PDB entry 1FJG | X-ray diffraction, 3.00 A resolution | chains A and D of the 22 polymer chains in the assembly

# Chain A
Molecule: 16S ribosomal RNA
Source organism: Thermus thermophilus
Sequence (1522 nucleotides; row label = number of the first residue in the row; note: 42 numbers in that range are skipped by the numbering (no residue carries them; nothing is unmodelled there); a row labelled like 190A-190L holds insertion residues (190A, then the next letters in order); numbering starts at 0):
     0 UUUGUUGGAGAGUUUGAUCCUGGCUCAGGGUGAACGCUGGCGGCGUGCCU
    50 AAGACAUGCAAGUCGUGCGGG
    73 CCGCGGGGUUUU
    88 ACUCCG
    95 UGGUC
   101 AGCGGCGGACGGGUGAGUAACGCGUGGGU
  129A G
   130 ACCUACCCGGAAGAGGGGGACAACCCGGGGAAACUCGGGCUAAUCCCCCA
   180 UGUGGACCCGC
190A-190L CCCUUGGGGUGU
   191 GUCCAAAGGGCUUU
   216 GCCCGCUUCCGGAUGGGCCCGCGUCCCAUCAGCUAGUUGGUGGGGUAAUG
   266 GCCCACCAAGGCGACGACGGGUAGCCGGUCUGAGAGGAUGGCCGGCCACA
   316 GGGGCACUGAGACACGGGCCCCACUCCUACGGGAGGCAGCAGUUAGGAAU
   366 CUUCCGCAAUGGGCGCAAGCCUGACGGAGCGACGCCGCUUGGAGGAAGAA
   416 GCCCUUCGGGGUGUAAACUCCUGAA
   442 CCCGGGACGAAACCCCCGACGA
   474 GGGGACUGACGGUACCGGG
   494 GUAAUAGCGCCGGCCAACUCCGUGCCAGCAGCCGCGGUAAUACGGAGGGC
   544 GCGAGCGUUACCCGGAUUCACUGGGCGUAAAGGGCGUGUAGGCGGCCUGG
   594 GGCGUCCCAUGUGAAAGACCACGGCUCAACCGUGGGGGAGCGUGGGAUAC
   644 GCUCAGGCUAGACGGUGGGAGAGGGUGGUGGAAUUCCCGGAGUAGCGGUG
   694 AAAUGCGCAGAUACCGGGAGGAACGCCGAUGGCGAAGGCAGCCACCUGGU
   744 CCACCCGUGACGCUGAGGCGCGAAAGCGUGGGGAGCAAACCGGAUUAGAU
   794 ACCCGGGUAGUCCACGCCCUAAACGAUGCGCGCUAGGUCUCUGGGUCU
   848 CCUGGGGGCCGAAGCUAACGCGUUAAGCGCGCCGCCUGGGGAGUACGGCC
   898 GCAAGGCUGAAACUCAAAGGAAUUGACGGGGGCCCGCACAAGCGGUGGAG
   948 CAUGUGGUUUAAUUCGAAGCAACGCGAAGAACCUUACCAGGCCUUGACAU
   998 GCUAGG
 1003A G
  1004 AACCCGGGUGAAAGCCUGGGGUGCCCC
1030A-1030D GCGA
  1031 GGGGAGCCCUAGCACAGGUGCUGCAUGGCCGUCGUCAGCUCGUGCCGUGA
  1081 GGUGUUGGGUUAAGUCCCGCAACGAGCGCAACCCCCGCCGUUAGUUGCCA
  1131 GCGGUUCGGCCGGGCACUCUAACGGGACUGCCCGCGAAA
  1171 GCGGGAGGAAGGAGGGGACGACGUCUGGUCAGCAUGGCCCUUACGGCCUG
  1221 GGCGACACACGUGCUACAAUGCCCACUACAAAGCGAUGCCACCCGGCAAC
  1271 GGGGAGCUAAUCGCAAAAAGGUGGGCCCAGUUCGGAUUGGGGUCUGCAAC
  1321 CCGACCCCAUGAAGCCGGAAUCGCUAGUAAUCGCGGAUCAG
 1361A C
  1362 CAUGCCGCGGUGAAUACGUUCCCGGGCCUUGUACACACCGCCCGUCACGC
  1412 CAUGGGAGCGGGCUCUACCCGAAGUCGCCGGG
  1446 AGCCUACGGG
  1459 CAGGCGCCGAGGGUAGGGCCCGUGACUGGGGCGAAGUCGUAACAAGGUAG
  1509 CUGUACCGGAAGGUGCGGCUGGAUCACCUCCUUUCU
Unresolved in the structure: 0-4, 1535-1544
Bound ions: Mg2+ site 1: U12, G22; Mg2+ site 2 near U14 (its only coordinating residue here); Mg2+ site 3 near G21 (its only coordinating residue here); Mg2+ site 4: G61, U62, G105; Mg2+ site 5: G69, G70, U98; Mg2+ site 6: C106, G107, A325; Mg2+ site 7: G107, G326; Mg2+ site 8: G107, G108, G326; Mg2+ site 9: G108, A109; Mg2+ site 10: A109, G331; Mg2+ site 11: A109, G324, G326; Mg2+ site 12: A116, G117, G289; 63 more Mg2+ sites not listed
Ligand contacts:
  - paromomycin (PAR): C1404, G1405, U1406, C1407, A1408, C1409, G1489, C1490, G1491, A1492, A1493, G1494, U1495, C1496
  - spectinomycin (SCM): C1063, G1064, C1066, G1068, C1069, A1191, C1192, G1193, U1194, G1386, G1387, C1388
  - streptomycin (SRY): U12, U13, U14, C526, G527, C912, A913, A914, A915, C1490, G1491
Reported in the primary citation:
  - binding site for Fragment of messenger RNA: G693, G926, C1400, C1402, C1403
  - Mg2+ coordination: G1401
  - binding site for spectinomycin: G1064, C1192
  - binding site for paromomycin: A1408, G1491, A1493
  - conformationally variable residues (side-chain flip): A1492, A1493
  - contacts within the chain: G1064-C1192 (hydrogen bond)

# Chain D
Name: 30S ribosomal protein S4
Source organism: Thermus thermophilus
UniProt: P80373 (RS4_THETH); residues 1-209 here = UniProt positions 1-209
Amino-acid sequence (209 residues; each row starts with the number of its first residue):
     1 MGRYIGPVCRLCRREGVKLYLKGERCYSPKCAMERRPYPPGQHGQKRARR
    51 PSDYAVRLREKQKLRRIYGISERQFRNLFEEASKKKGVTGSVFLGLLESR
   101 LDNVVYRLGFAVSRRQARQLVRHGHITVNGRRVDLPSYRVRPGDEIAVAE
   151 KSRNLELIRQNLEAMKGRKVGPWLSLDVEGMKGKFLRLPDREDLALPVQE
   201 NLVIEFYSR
Unresolved in the structure: 1
Construct notes: conflict Gln199 (Asn in P80373), Asn201 (Gln in P80373)
Swiss-Prot annotation at these positions:
  - binding site (Zn(2+)): Cys9, Cys12, Cys26, Cys31
Bound ions: Zn2+: Cys9, Cys12, Cys26, Cys31; Mg2+: Ala82, Ser83, Lys85, Gly87, Thr89

# Chain A / chain D interface
Residue-residue contacts - 116 pairs, chain A then chain D:
  A8(A) with Glu205(D), hydrogen bond to the base; Ser208(D), base contact; Arg209(D), hydrogen bond to the base
  A26(A) with Arg209(D), hydrogen bond to the sugar
  C400(A) with Arg73(D), salt bridge to the phosphate
  C401(A) with Arg73(D), salt bridge to the phosphate; Asn77(D), phosphate contact
  G402(A) with Gln74(D), hydrogen bond to the phosphate; Ser137(D), hydrogen bond to the phosphate
  C403(A) with Gln74(D), hydrogen bond to the phosphate; Arg122(D), hydrogen bond to the sugar; Pro136(D), phosphate contact; Ser137(D), hydrogen bond to the phosphate
  U404(A) with Gly2(D), hydrogen bond to the base; Arg118(D), salt bridge to the phosphate; Arg122(D), phosphate contact
  U405(A) with Gly2(D), hydrogen bond to the base
  G406(A) with Ile5(D), sugar contact; Gln119(D), hydrogen bond to the base
  G407(A) with Ser113(D), phosphate contact; Arg115(D), salt bridge to the phosphate; Gln116(D), hydrogen bond to the sugar; Gln119(D), hydrogen bond to the sugar
  A408(A) with Leu21(D), phosphate contact; Ser113(D), hydrogen bond to the phosphate; Arg115(D), phosphate contact; Gln116(D), hydrogen bond to the sugar
  G409(A) with Lys22(D), phosphate contact; Gly23(D), phosphate contact; Glu24(D), hydrogen bond to the phosphate; Arg25(D), hydrogen bond to the phosphate
  G410(A) with Arg25(D), salt bridge to the phosphate; Lys30(D), salt bridge to the phosphate
  A411(A) with Arg25(D), salt bridge to the phosphate; Lys30(D), salt bridge to the phosphate
  A412(A) with Arg35(D), salt bridge to the phosphate
  G413(A) with Arg35(D), hydrogen bond to the base
  C419(A) with Gln42(D), sugar contact
  G425(A) with Gln45(D), hydrogen bond to the phosphate
  G426(A) with Arg36(D), salt bridge to the phosphate; Tyr38(D), hydrogen bond to the phosphate; Gly41(D), hydrogen bond to the phosphate; Gln42(D), hydrogen bond to the sugar; Gln45(D), phosphate contact
  U427(A) with Arg13(D), salt bridge to the phosphate; Arg36(D), salt bridge to the phosphate; Pro40(D), phosphate contact; Gly41(D), hydrogen bond to the phosphate
  G428(A) with Pro7(D), phosphate contact; Arg10(D), salt bridge to the phosphate; Arg13(D), hydrogen bond to the phosphate; Arg36(D), hydrogen bond to the sugar
  U429(A) with Cys9(D), phosphate contact; Arg13(D), salt bridge to the phosphate; Lys22(D), hydrogen bond to the phosphate; Arg25(D), hydrogen bond to the sugar; Arg36(D), salt bridge to the phosphate
  A430(A) with Pro7(D), phosphate contact; Val8(D), hydrogen bond to the phosphate; Cys9(D), hydrogen bond to the phosphate; Lys22(D), salt bridge to the phosphate
  C436(A) with Glu156(D), sugar contact; Leu157(D), sugar contact
  U437(A) with Gln119(D), base contact; His123(D), hydrogen bond to the sugar; His125(D), hydrogen bond to the phosphate; Leu155(D), phosphate contact
  G438(A) with His123(D), sugar contact; His125(D), salt bridge to the phosphate
  A439(A) with His123(D), salt bridge to the phosphate
  C489(A) with Arg132(D), salt bridge to the phosphate
  G490(A) with Arg132(D), salt bridge to the phosphate
  A496(A) with Gln119(D), base contact; His123(D), base contact
  A499(A) with Gly2(D), base contact
  C508(A) with Arg209(D), salt bridge to the phosphate
  A509(A) with Ser52(D), hydrogen bond to the phosphate; Tyr54(D), sugar contact; Ala55(D), sugar contact; Leu58(D), sugar contact
  C511(A) with His43(D), hydrogen bond to the sugar
  U512(A) with Gln42(D), hydrogen bond to the sugar; His43(D), sugar contact; Lys46(D), salt bridge to the phosphate
  G540(A) with Gln42(D), base contact
  G541(A) with Gly41(D), sugar contact; Gln42(D), hydrogen bond to the sugar
  G542(A) with Arg10(D), salt bridge to the phosphate; Arg14(D), hydrogen bond to the phosphate; Pro40(D), sugar contact; Gly41(D), sugar contact
  C543(A) with Arg10(D), salt bridge to the phosphate; Arg14(D), salt bridge to the phosphate; Arg59(D), hydrogen bond to the phosphate
  G544(A) with Leu58(D), phosphate contact; Arg59(D), salt bridge to the phosphate; Gln62(D), phosphate contact; Arg66(D), salt bridge to the phosphate
  C545(A) with Lys61(D), salt bridge to the phosphate; Gln62(D), hydrogen bond to the phosphate; Arg65(D), salt bridge to the phosphate; Glu72(D), phosphate contact
  G546(A) with Ser71(D), phosphate contact; Glu72(D), hydrogen bond to the phosphate; Arg73(D), hydrogen bond to the phosphate
  A547(A) with Gly2(D), hydrogen bond to the phosphate
  C612(A) with Lys84(D), salt bridge to the phosphate
  C613(A) with Lys84(D), salt bridge to the phosphate
  G616(A) with Arg141(D), salt bridge to the phosphate
  U619(A) with Arg132(D), base contact; Val133(D), base contact; Asp134(D), hydrogen bond to the base; Leu135(D), base contact
  C620(A) with Leu135(D), base contact; Ser137(D), base contact; Tyr138(D), sugar contact
Also at the interface, not in a pair above, chain A (51 interface residues in all): G28, C435, A614
Also at the interface, not in a pair above, chain D (67 interface residues in all): Tyr4, Gly6, Cys26, Ala32, Arg76, Lys85, Phe206

# In short
51 residues of chain A face 67 of chain D across their interface; the contacts include 42 hydrogen bonds and
32 salt bridges. Among the polar pairs are A8(A)-Glu205(D), A8(A)-Arg209(D) and U404(A)-Gly2(D). From the
paper: a binding site for Fragment of messenger RNA at G693(A), G926(A) and C1400(A) among others; a binding
site for paromomycin at A1408(A), G1491(A) and A1493(A).
Chain A is 16S ribosomal RNA and chain D is 30S ribosomal protein S4, both from Thermus thermophilus; the
structure, Structure of the thermus thermophilus 30S ribosomal subunit in complex with the antibiotics
streptomycin, spectinomycin, and ..., was determined by X-ray diffraction.
